Entry 8OIB (X-ray diffraction, 2.44 A resolution); this record covers chains C and D of the 4 polymer chains in the assembly.

== Chain C (and D) ==
Molecule: Inosine-uridine preferring nucleoside hydrolase family protein
From: Trichomonas vaginalis
Notes: chain D of this document is another copy of the same molecule, construct and numbering; everything in this record applies to it too
Reference sequence: A2FTT0 (A2FTT0_TRIV3); residues 1-347 here = UniProt positions 1-347
Chain sequence (347 residues; each row starts with the number of its first residue):
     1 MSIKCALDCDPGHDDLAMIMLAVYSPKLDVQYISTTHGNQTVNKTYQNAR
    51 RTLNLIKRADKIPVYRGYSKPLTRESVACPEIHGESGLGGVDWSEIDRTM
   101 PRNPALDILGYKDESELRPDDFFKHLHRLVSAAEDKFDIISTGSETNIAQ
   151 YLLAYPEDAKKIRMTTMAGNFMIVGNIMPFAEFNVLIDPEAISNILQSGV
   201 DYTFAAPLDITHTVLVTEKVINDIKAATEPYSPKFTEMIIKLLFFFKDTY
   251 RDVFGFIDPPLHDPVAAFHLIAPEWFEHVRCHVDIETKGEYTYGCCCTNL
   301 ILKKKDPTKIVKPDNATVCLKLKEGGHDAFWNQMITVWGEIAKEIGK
Disordered / not traced: 234-237, 302-310, 345-347 (chain D: 1, 301-311)
Bound ions: Ca2+: Asp10, Asp15, Thr142, Asp263 (together with glycerol)
From the paper describing this entry:
  - catalytic residues: His83, His262 (by similarity / conservation)

== How chain C and chain D interact ==
Contacting residue pairs - 35 pairs, chain C then chain D:
  Tyr68(C) - Leu153(D)
  Tyr68(C) - Ala154(D)  hydrophobic
  Lys70(C) - Leu153(D)
  Pro71(C) - Leu153(D)
  Leu72(C) - Leu153(D)
  Leu72(C) - Asn194(D)  hydrogen bond (backbone-side chain)
  Thr73(C) - Thr73(D)
  Thr73(C) - Glu190(D)
  Thr73(C) - Asn194(D)
  Tyr111(C) - Lys124(D)  hydrogen bond
  Arg118(C) - His127(D)  hydrogen bond
  Arg118(C) - Tyr155(D)
  Arg118(C) - Glu157(D)  salt bridge
  Pro119(C) - Ala154(D)
  Asp120(C) - Asp120(D)
  Asp120(C) - Phe123(D)
  Phe123(C) - Asp120(D)
  Lys124(C) - Tyr111(D)  hydrogen bond
  His127(C) - Arg118(D)  hydrogen bond
  Gln150(C) - Gln150(D)  hydrogen bond
  Gln150(C) - Leu153(D)
  Leu153(C) - Tyr68(D)
  Leu153(C) - Lys70(D)
  Leu153(C) - Pro71(D)
  Leu153(C) - Leu72(D)
  Leu153(C) - Gln150(D)
  Ala154(C) - Tyr68(D)  hydrophobic
  Ala154(C) - Pro119(D)
  Tyr155(C) - Arg118(D)
  Glu157(C) - Arg118(D)  salt bridge
  Glu190(C) - Thr73(D)
  Asn194(C) - Leu72(D)  hydrogen bond (side chain-backbone)
  Asn194(C) - Thr73(D)
  Gln197(C) - Glu75(D)
  Lys288(C) - Lys288(D)
Also at the interface, not in a pair above, chain C (25 interface residues in all): Ser69, Asp121, Pro156, Thr287
Also at the interface, not in a pair above, chain D (23 interface residues in all): Ser69, Pro156

== In short ==
25 residues of chain C face 23 of chain D across their interface, with 7 hydrogen bonds and 2 salt bridges.
Polar pairs include Arg118(C)-Glu157(D), Leu72(C)-Asn194(D) and Tyr111(C)-Lys124(D). The Ca2+ site is built by
Asp10(C), Asp15(C), Thr142(C) and Asp263(C). From the paper: catalytic residues His83(C) and His262(C).
Both chains are Inosine-uridine preferring nucleoside hydrolase family protein (Trichomonas vaginalis). Entry
8OIB (Trichomonas vaginalis riboside hydrolase in complex with glycerol) was determined by X-ray diffraction,
deposited together with 8OI7, 8OI9, 8OIA and 8OIC.
